PDB entry 6OEB | X-ray diffraction, 2.10 A resolution | chains A and C of the 3 polymer chains in the assembly

== Chain A ==
Protein: Embryonic stem cell-specific 5-hydroxymethylcytosine-binding protein
Organism: Homo sapiens
Notes: fragment: SRAP domain
UniProtKB: Q96FZ2 (HMCES_HUMAN); numbering as in UniProt (aligned over 2-270)
Chain sequence (276 residues; numbered 2 to 277; the number before each row is that of its first residue):
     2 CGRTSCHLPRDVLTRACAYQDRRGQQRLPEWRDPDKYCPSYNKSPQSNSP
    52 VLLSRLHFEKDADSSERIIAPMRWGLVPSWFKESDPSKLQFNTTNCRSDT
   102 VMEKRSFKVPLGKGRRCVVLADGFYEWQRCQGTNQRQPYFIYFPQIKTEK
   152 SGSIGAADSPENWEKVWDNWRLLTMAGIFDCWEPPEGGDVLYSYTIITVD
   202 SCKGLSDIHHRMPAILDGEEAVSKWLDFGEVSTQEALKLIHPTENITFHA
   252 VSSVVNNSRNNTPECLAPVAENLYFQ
Not modelled in the structure: 149-160, 271-277
Differences from the reference sequence: expression tag (271-277)
Reported in the primary citation:
  - binding site for the 9-nt DNA strand: Gly3, Arg4, Pro46, Trp81, Phe92, Arg98, Arg106, Trp128, Arg212
  - mutagenesis - R98A, R212A: decreased binding to ssDNA
  - mutagenesis - R4A, W81E: decreased binding to 3-nt gap DNA
  - catalytic residues: Glu127, His210 (citing earlier work)

== Chain C ==
Molecule: 6-nt DNA strand
Sequence (6 nucleotides; row label = number of the first residue in the row):
     1 GTCTGG

== Chain A / chain C interface ==
Pairs across the interface (6; chain A residue first):
  Trp81(A) with DG1(C), base contact
  Lys83(A) with DG1(C), base contact
  Arg106(A) with DT2(C), base contact; DC3(C), sugar contact; DT4(C), sugar contact
  Lys109(A) with DC3(C), salt bridge to the phosphate
Other interface residues (no listed pair), chain A (5 interface residues in all): Val110

== In short ==
The interface between chain A and chain C involves 5 residues on one side and 4 on the other; the contacts
include 1 salt bridge. The salt-bridged pair is Lys109(A)-DC3(C). From the paper: catalytic residues Glu127(A)
and His210(A); R98A and R212A of chain A reduce binding to ssDNA; 4 substitutions were tested in all.
Here chain A is Embryonic stem cell-specific 5-hydroxymethylcytosine-binding protein (Homo sapiens) and chain
C is a 6-nt DNA strand. Entry 6OEB (Crystal structure of HMCES SRAP domain in complex with 3' overhang DNA)
was determined by X-ray diffraction (same publication as 6OE7, 6OEA and 5KO9).
